5TCS - chains A and B of the 4 polymer chains in the assembly; structure by X-ray diffraction, 2.83 A resolution.

[Chain A]
Molecule: Kinetochore protein NDC80
From: Saccharomyces cerevisiae (strain ATCC 204508 / S288c)
UniProtKB: P40460 (NDC80_YEAST); numbering as in UniProt; present here: 114-318, 621-689
Amino-acid sequence (277 residues; each row starts with the number of its first residue; note: 302 numbers in that range are skipped by the numbering (no residue carries them; nothing is unmodelled there)):
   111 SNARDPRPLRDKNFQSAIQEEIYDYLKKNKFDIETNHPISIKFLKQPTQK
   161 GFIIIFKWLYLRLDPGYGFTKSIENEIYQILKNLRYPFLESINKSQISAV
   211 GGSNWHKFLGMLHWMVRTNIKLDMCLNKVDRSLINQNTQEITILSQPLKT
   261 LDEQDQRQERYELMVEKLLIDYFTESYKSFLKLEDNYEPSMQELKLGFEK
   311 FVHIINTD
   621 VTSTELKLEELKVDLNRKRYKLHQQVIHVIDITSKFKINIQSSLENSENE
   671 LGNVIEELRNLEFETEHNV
Not modelled in the structure: 111-114, 683-689
Modified residues: Mse221, Mse225, Mse234, Mse274, Mse301 (selenomethionine; parent Met)
Sequence notes: expression tag (111-113)
UniProt features mapped onto this chain:
  - modified residue: Thr248 (Phosphothreonine)
  - mutagenesis: Ser201 (S201A: Loss of function)

[Chain B]
Molecule: Kinetochore protein NUF2
From: Saccharomyces cerevisiae (strain ATCC 204508 / S288c)
UniProtKB: P33895 (NUF2_YEAST); residue numbers follow UniProt; this construct covers 2-153, 407-451
Amino-acid sequence (215 residues; each row starts with the number of its first residue; note: 254 numbers in that range are skipped by the numbering (no residue carries them; nothing is unmodelled there); numbers below 1 keep their minus sign (Ser-17 is residue -17)):
   -17 SNASIFKDLEALSFQSNA
     2 SRNQDVFPILDLQELVICLQSCDFALATQENISRPTSDYMVTLYKQIIEN
    52 FMGISVESLLNSSNQETGDGHLQEENENIYLDTLNVLVLNKICFKFFENI
   102 GVQDFNMTDLYKPEAQRTQRLLSAVVNYARFREERMFDCNSFILQMESLL
   152 GQ
   407 INKLNDEIKQLQKDFEVEVKEIEIEYSLLSGHINKYMNEMLEYMQ
Not modelled in the structure: -17 to -14
Modified residues: Mse41, Mse53, Mse108, Mse137, Mse147, Mse443, Mse446, Mse450 (selenomethionine; parent Met)
Sequence notes: expression tag (-17 to 0)
UniProt features mapped onto this chain:
  - mutagenesis: Leu410 (L410S: Temperature-sensitive), Lys441 (K441I: Temperature-sensitive), Mse446 (M446L: Temperature-sensitive)

[Interface between chain A and chain B]
Pairs across the interface (118; chain A residue first):
  Tyr170(A) - Mse108(B)
  Leu173(A) - Leu88(B)
  Asp174(A) - Asn91(B)  hydrogen bond
  Asp174(A) - Asn107(B)
  Asp174(A) - Mse108(B)  hydrogen bond (side chain-backbone)
  Pro175(A) - Lys92(B)
  Pro175(A) - Phe95(B)
  Pro175(A) - Phe106(B)
  Gly176(A) - Asp105(B)
  Gly176(A) - Asn107(B)  hydrogen bond (backbone-side chain)
  Tyr177(A) - Asn107(B)
  Tyr177(A) - Thr109(B)
  Gln189(A) - Lys113(B)
  Asn193(A) - Val87(B)
  Asn193(A) - Mse108(B)
  Asn193(A) - Tyr112(B)
  Asn193(A) - Lys113(B)
  Leu194(A) - Thr84(B)  hydrogen bond (backbone-side chain)
  Leu194(A) - Leu88(B)  hydrophobic
  Leu194(A) - Mse108(B)
  Arg195(A) - Asp83(B)  salt bridge
  Arg195(A) - Thr84(B)
  Arg195(A) - Val87(B)
  Pro197(A) - Ile80(B)
  Phe198(A) - Ile80(B)  hydrophobic
  Trp224(A) - Ile80(B)
  Trp224(A) - Tyr81(B)
  Trp224(A) - Thr84(B)
  Arg227(A) - Glu78(B)  salt bridge
  Arg227(A) - Tyr81(B)
  Thr228(A) - Tyr81(B)
  Thr228(A) - Thr84(B)
  Thr228(A) - Leu85(B)
  Lys231(A) - Glu78(B)  salt bridge
  Lys231(A) - Tyr81(B)
  Lys231(A) - Leu85(B)
  Leu232(A) - Leu85(B)
  Mse234(A) - Glu67(B)
  Cys235(A) - Ser64(B)  hydrogen bond (side chain-backbone)
  Cys235(A) - Leu85(B)  hydrophobic
  Leu236(A) - Val89(B)  hydrophobic
  Leu236(A) - Lys92(B)
  Lys238(A) - Ser63(B)
  Lys238(A) - Gln66(B)
  Lys238(A) - Glu67(B)  salt bridge
  Val239(A) - Leu60(B)
  Ser242(A) - Ser63(B)  hydrogen bond
  Leu243(A) - Leu60(B)  hydrophobic
  Gln246(A) - Ile55(B)
  Gln246(A) - Ser59(B)  hydrogen bond
  Gln246(A) - Leu60(B)
  Leu261(A) - Asn411(B)
  Gln268(A) - Leu151(B)
  Gln268(A) - Asn408(B)  hydrogen bond
  Tyr271(A) - Mse147(B)
  Tyr271(A) - Leu151(B)  hydrophobic
  Glu272(A) - Mse147(B)
  Val275(A) - Mse147(B)  hydrophobic
  Lys277(A) - Gly54(B)
  Leu279(A) - Cys140(B)  hydrophobic
  Leu279(A) - Ile144(B)  hydrophobic
  Ile280(A) - Phe52(B)
  Ile280(A) - Mse53(B)
  Ile280(A) - Gly54(B)
  Tyr282(A) - Arg136(B)
  Tyr282(A) - Asp139(B)  hydrogen bond
  Tyr282(A) - Cys140(B)  hydrophobic
  Phe283(A) - Tyr129(B)
  Phe283(A) - Arg133(B)
  Phe283(A) - Arg136(B)
  Phe283(A) - Mse137(B)  hydrophobic
  Thr284(A) - Asn100(B)
  Thr284(A) - Tyr129(B)  hydrogen bond
  Ser286(A) - Phe132(B)
  Ser286(A) - Arg136(B)
  Tyr287(A) - Ile101(B)  hydrophobic
  Tyr287(A) - Asn128(B)  hydrogen bond
  Tyr287(A) - Tyr129(B)  hydrophobic
  Tyr287(A) - Phe132(B)  hydrophobic
  Lys288(A) - Asn100(B)  hydrogen bond
  Phe290(A) - Phe132(B)  hydrophobic
  Leu291(A) - Val7(B)  hydrophobic
  Leu291(A) - Ile101(B)
  Leu291(A) - Gly102(B)
  Tyr297(A) - Phe132(B)
  Mse301(A) - Phe143(B)
  Leu304(A) - Cys140(B)  hydrophobic
  Leu304(A) - Phe143(B)  hydrophobic
  Lys305(A) - Phe143(B)
  Phe308(A) - Phe143(B)
  Phe308(A) - Gln146(B)
  Phe311(A) - Mse147(B)  hydrophobic
  Val312(A) - Gln146(B)
  Ile315(A) - Leu150(B)  hydrophobic
  Ile315(A) - Leu151(B)
  Ile315(A) - Ile407(B)  hydrophobic
  Asp318(A) - Ile407(B)
  Val621(A) - Ile407(B)  hydrophobic
  Thr624(A) - Leu410(B)
  Thr624(A) - Asn411(B)
  Glu625(A) - Leu410(B)
  Leu628(A) - Leu410(B)  hydrophobic
  Leu628(A) - Glu413(B)
  Leu628(A) - Ile414(B)  hydrophobic
  Leu628(A) - Leu417(B)  hydrophobic
  Leu631(A) - Ile414(B)
  Leu635(A) - Leu417(B)  hydrophobic
  Leu635(A) - Phe421(B)  hydrophobic
  Lys638(A) - Phe421(B)
  Arg639(A) - Phe421(B)
  Arg639(A) - Glu424(B)  salt bridge
  Leu642(A) - Val425(B)  hydrophobic
  Leu642(A) - Ile428(B)  hydrophobic
  Val646(A) - Ile428(B)  hydrophobic
  Thr653(A) - Ile439(B)
  Phe656(A) - Tyr442(B)  hydrophobic
  Lys657(A) - Tyr442(B)
  Ile660(A) - Tyr442(B)
Other interface residues (no listed pair), chain A (70 interface residues in all): Glu276, Asn316, Lys632, His643, Val649, Leu664
Other interface residues (no listed pair), chain B (68 interface residues in all): Asn51, Ala125, Gln153, Gln418, Tyr432, Leu435, Mse443, Mse446
From the paper, about this interface:
  - interface residues, chain B: Tyr442(B)

[Overview]
70 residues of chain A face 68 of chain B across their interface, with 12 hydrogen bonds and 5 salt bridges.
Polar pairs include Arg195(A)-Asp83(B), Arg227(A)-Glu78(B) and Lys231(A)-Glu78(B). UniProt lists one
mutagenesis site on chain A; 3 mutagenesis sites on chain B. The paper reports the interface residue
Tyr442(B).
Here chain A is Kinetochore protein NDC80 and chain B is Kinetochore protein NUF2, both from Saccharomyces
cerevisiae (strain ATCC 204508 / S288c). Entry 5TCS (Crystal structure of a Dwarf Ndc80 Tetramer) was
determined by X-ray diffraction together with 5TD8 from the same study.
